4RH1 - chain A; structure by X-ray diffraction, 2.60 A resolution.

# Chain A
Molecule: Spore photoproduct lyase
Source organism: Geobacillus thermodenitrificans NG80-2
Notes: EC 4.1.99.14
UniProtKB: A4IQU1 (A4IQU1_GEOTN); numbering as in UniProt (aligned over 2-341)
Amino-acid sequence (368 residues; numbered -26 to 341; the number before each row is that of its first residue; numbers below 1 keep their minus sign (Met-26 is residue -26)):
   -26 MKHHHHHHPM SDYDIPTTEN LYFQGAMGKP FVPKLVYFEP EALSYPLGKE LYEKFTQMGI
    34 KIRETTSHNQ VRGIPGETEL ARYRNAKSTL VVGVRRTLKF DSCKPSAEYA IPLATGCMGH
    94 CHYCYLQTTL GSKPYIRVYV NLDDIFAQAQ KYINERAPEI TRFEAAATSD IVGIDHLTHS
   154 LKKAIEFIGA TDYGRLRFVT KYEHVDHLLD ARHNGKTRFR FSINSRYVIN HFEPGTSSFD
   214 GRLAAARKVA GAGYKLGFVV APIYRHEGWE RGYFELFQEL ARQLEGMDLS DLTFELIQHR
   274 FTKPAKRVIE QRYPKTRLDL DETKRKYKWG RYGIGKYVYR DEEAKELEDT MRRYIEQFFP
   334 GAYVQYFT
Disordered / not traced: -26 to 1
Differences from the reference sequence: expression tag (-26 to 1); engineered mutation Cys76 (Ser in A4IQU1), Ala140 (Cys in A4IQU1)
Metal / ion sites: 4Fe-4S cluster Fe: Cys90, Cys94, Cys97 (together with Se-ADENOSYLSELENOMETHIONINE)
Residues lining bound ligands:
  - 0TT (1-[(2R,4S,5R)-5-(hydroxymethyl)-4-oxidanyl-oxolan-2-yl]-5-[[(5R)-1-[(2R,4S,5R)-5-(hydroxymethyl)-4-oxidanyl-oxolan-2-yl]-5-methyl-2,4-bis(oxidanylidene)-1,3-diazinan-5-yl]methyl]pyrimidine-2,4-dione): Cys76, Lys77, Pro78, Ser79, Tyr98, Thr102, Glu137, Ala139, Ala140, Thr141, Arg170, Val172, Arg193, Glu268, Ile270, Arg273, Tyr339, Thr341
  - Se-ADENOSYLSELENOMETHIONINE (EEM; [(3S)-3-amino-4-hydroxy-4-oxo-butyl]-[[(2S,3S,4R,5R)-5-(6-aminopurin-9-yl)-3,4-dihydroxy-oxolan-2-yl]methyl]-methyl-selanium): Tyr96, Cys97, Tyr98, Leu99, Ala139, Ser142, Asp143, Val172, Thr173, Lys174, Ser195, Val232, Ala234, Pro235, Ile270, Gln271, His272, Arg273
  - 4Fe-4S cluster (SF4): Cys90, Gly92, Cys94, Tyr96, Cys97, Leu99, Asp143, Lys174, Thr209
What the authors report for this chain:
  - binding site for 0TT: Cys76
  - catalytic residues: Cys76 (proposed by the authors, not directly observed)
  - mutagenesis - S76C/C140A: increased catalytic activity
  - mutagenesis - C140A: decreased catalytic activity on SP
  - catalytic residues: Tyr98 (citing earlier work)

# In short
Bound to chain A: 4Fe-4S cluster, Se-ADENOSYLSELENOMETHIONINE and compound 0TT. The 4Fe-4S cluster Fe site is
built by Cys90, Cys94 and Cys97. The paper reports catalytic residues Cys76 and Tyr98; S76C/C140A increase
catalytic activity.
Chain A is Spore photoproduct lyase (Geobacillus thermodenitrificans NG80-2); the structure, Spore
photoproduct lyase C140A/S76C mutant with bound AdoMet and dinucleoside spore photoproduct, was determined by
X-ray diffraction, deposited together with 4RH0.
